PDB entry 8YZC | electron microscopy, 2.70 A resolution | chains A and B of the 6 polymer chains in the assembly

[Chain A (and B)]
Name: Spike glycoprotein, Fibritin, Expression Tag
Source organism: Severe acute respiratory syndrome coronavirus 2
Notes: chain B of this document is another copy of the same molecule, construct and numbering; everything in this record applies to it too
Reference sequence: chimeric construct of P0DTC2, P10104: residues 21-1208 from P0DTC2 (SPIKE_SARS2) positions 14-1200 (offset varies); residues 1211-1234 from P10104 positions 458-481 (UniProt number = residue number - 753)
Sequence (1291 residues; each row starts with the number of its first residue; note: 1 number in that range is skipped by the numbering (no residue carries it; nothing is unmodelled there); numbers below 1 keep their minus sign (Met-3 is residue -3)):
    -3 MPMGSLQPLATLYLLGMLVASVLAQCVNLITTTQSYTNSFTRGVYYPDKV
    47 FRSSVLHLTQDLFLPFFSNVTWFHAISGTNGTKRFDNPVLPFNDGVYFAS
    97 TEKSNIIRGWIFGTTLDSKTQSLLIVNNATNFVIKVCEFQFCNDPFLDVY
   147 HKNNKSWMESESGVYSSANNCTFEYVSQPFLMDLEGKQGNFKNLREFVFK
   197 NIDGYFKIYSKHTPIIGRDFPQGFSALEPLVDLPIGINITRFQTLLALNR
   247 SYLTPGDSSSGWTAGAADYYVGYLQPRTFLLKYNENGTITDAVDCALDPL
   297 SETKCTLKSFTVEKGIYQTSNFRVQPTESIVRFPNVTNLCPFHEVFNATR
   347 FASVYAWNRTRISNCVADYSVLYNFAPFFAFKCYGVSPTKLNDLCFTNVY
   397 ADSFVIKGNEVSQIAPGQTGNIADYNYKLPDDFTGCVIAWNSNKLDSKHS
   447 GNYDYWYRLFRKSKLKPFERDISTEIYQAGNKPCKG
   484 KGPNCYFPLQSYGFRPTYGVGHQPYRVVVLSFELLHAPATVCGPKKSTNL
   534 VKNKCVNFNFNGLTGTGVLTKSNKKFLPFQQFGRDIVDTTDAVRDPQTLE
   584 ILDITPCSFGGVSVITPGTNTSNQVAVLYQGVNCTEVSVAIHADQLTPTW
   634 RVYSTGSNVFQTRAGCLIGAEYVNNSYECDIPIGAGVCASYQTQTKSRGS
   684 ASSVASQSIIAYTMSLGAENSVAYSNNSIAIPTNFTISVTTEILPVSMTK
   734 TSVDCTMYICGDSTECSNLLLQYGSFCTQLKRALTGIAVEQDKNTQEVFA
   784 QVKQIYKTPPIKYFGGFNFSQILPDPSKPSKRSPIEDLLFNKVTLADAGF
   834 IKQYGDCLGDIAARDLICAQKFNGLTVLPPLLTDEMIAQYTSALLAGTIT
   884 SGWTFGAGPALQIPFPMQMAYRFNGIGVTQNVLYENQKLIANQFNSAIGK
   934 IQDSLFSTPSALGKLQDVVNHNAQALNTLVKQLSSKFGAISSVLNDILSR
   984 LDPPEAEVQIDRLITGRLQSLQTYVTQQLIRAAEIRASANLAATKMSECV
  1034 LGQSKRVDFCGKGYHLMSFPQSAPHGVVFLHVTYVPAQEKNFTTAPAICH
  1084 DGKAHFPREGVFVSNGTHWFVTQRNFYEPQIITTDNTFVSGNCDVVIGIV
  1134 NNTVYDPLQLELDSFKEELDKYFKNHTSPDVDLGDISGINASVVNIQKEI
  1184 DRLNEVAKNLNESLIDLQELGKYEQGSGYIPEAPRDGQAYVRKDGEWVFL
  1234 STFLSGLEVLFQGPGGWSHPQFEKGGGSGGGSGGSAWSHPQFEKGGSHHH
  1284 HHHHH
Disordered / not traced: -3 to 20, 72-82, 144-156, 177-187, 210-220, 243-263, 528, 678-688, 828-854, 1161-1288
Disulfides: Cys133-Cys167, Cys336-Cys361, Cys379-Cys432, Cys391-Cys525, Cys538-Cys590, Cys617-Cys649, Cys662-Cys671, Cys738-Cys760, Cys743-Cys749, Cys1032-Cys1043, Cys1082-Cys1126
Differences from the reference sequence: initiating methionine (-3); expression tag (-2 to 20); variant Ile26 (Thr19 in P0DTC2), Ser31 (Ala27 in P0DTC2), Asp144 (Gly142 in P0DTC2), Gly213 (Val in P0DTC2), Phe216 (Leu in P0DTC2), Asn245 (His in P0DTC2), Asp264 (Ala in P0DTC2), Val332 (Ile in P0DTC2), His339 (Gly in P0DTC2), Thr356 (Lys in P0DTC2), Phe371 (Ser in P0DTC2), Pro373 (Ser in P0DTC2), Phe375 (Ser in P0DTC2), Ala376 (Thr in P0DTC2), Lys403 (Arg in P0DTC2), Asn405 (Asp in P0DTC2), Ser408 (Arg in P0DTC2), Asn417 (Lys in P0DTC2), Lys440 (Asn in P0DTC2), His445 (Val in P0DTC2), Ser446 (Gly in P0DTC2), Asp450 (Asn in P0DTC2), Trp452 (Leu in P0DTC2), Lys460 (Asn in P0DTC2), Asn477 (Ser in P0DTC2), Lys484 (Glu in P0DTC2), Pro486 (Phe in P0DTC2), Arg498 (Gln in P0DTC2), Tyr501 (Asn in P0DTC2), Gly614 (Asp in P0DTC2), Tyr655 (His in P0DTC2), Lys679 (Asn in P0DTC2), Arg681 (Pro in P0DTC2), Lys764 (Asn in P0DTC2), Tyr796 (Asp in P0DTC2), His954 (Gln in P0DTC2), Lys969 (Asn in P0DTC2), Pro986 (Lys in P0DTC2), Pro987 (Val in P0DTC2); conflict Thr28 (Arg21 in P0DTC2), Leu54 (Ser50 in P0DTC2), Phe128 (Val126 in P0DTC2), 19 further conflict positions vs the reference (P0DTC2) not listed; linker (1209-1210)

[Chain A / chain B interface]
Pairs across the interface - 100 pairs, chain A then chain B:
  Asn317(A) - Asp737(B)
  Arg319(A) - Met740(B)
  Arg357(A) - Thr168(B)  hydrogen bond (side chain-backbone)
  Asn360(A) - Tyr171(B)  hydrogen bond
  Pro521(A) - Gly200(B)
  Pro521(A) - Pro230(B)
  Lys557(A) - Phe47(B)
  Lys558(A) - Phe47(B)
  Lys558(A) - Asn282(B)
  Phe559(A) - Phe47(B)  hydrophobic
  Leu560(A) - Gly283(B)
  Phe562(A) - Lys45(B)
  Phe562(A) - Glu224(B)
  Gln563(A) - Lys45(B)
  Gln563(A) - Val46(B)  hydrogen bond (side chain-backbone)
  Gln563(A) - Phe47(B)  hydrogen bond (side chain-backbone)
  Gln564(A) - Lys45(B)
  Phe565(A) - Lys45(B)
  Phe565(A) - Val46(B)
  Phe565(A) - Phe47(B)
  Gly566(A) - Val46(B)
  Arg567(A) - Val46(B)
  Ile569(A) - Val51(B)  hydrophobic
  Ile569(A) - Lys964(B)
  Val570(A) - Asn960(B)
  Val570(A) - Val963(B)  hydrophobic
  Val570(A) - Lys964(B)
  Phe592(A) - Phe855(B)
  Gln613(A) - Leu861(B)
  Pro665(A) - Leu864(B)  hydrophobic
  Ala668(A) - Pro863(B)  hydrogen bond (backbone-backbone)
  Ala668(A) - Leu864(B)
  Gly669(A) - Leu864(B)  hydrogen bond (backbone-backbone)
  Gly669(A) - Met869(B)
  Met697(A) - Leu865(B)  hydrophobic
  Leu699(A) - Lys786(B)
  Leu699(A) - Met869(B)
  Leu699(A) - Gln872(B)
  Leu699(A) - Tyr873(B)
  Gly700(A) - Lys786(B)
  Ala701(A) - Gln787(B)
  Ala701(A) - Ile788(B)  hydrogen bond (backbone-backbone)
  Glu702(A) - Ile788(B)
  Glu702(A) - Lys790(B)  salt bridge
  Asn703(A) - Gln787(B)
  Asn703(A) - Ile788(B)  hydrogen bond (backbone-backbone)
  Asn703(A) - Tyr789(B)
  Asn703(A) - Lys790(B)  hydrogen bond (backbone-backbone)
  Val705(A) - Tyr789(B)  hydrophobic
  Val705(A) - Gln895(B)
  Ala706(A) - Gln895(B)
  Tyr707(A) - Tyr796(B)
  Tyr707(A) - Phe797(B)
  Tyr707(A) - Ile896(B)
  Tyr707(A) - Pro897(B)  hydrophobic
  Tyr707(A) - Phe898(B)
  Ser711(A) - Gln895(B)
  Ser711(A) - Pro897(B)
  Ile712(A) - Gln895(B)
  Ala713(A) - Leu894(B)
  Ala713(A) - Gln895(B)
  Pro715(A) - Leu894(B)
  Gln957(A) - Arg765(B)  hydrogen bond
  Thr961(A) - Gln762(B)
  Gln965(A) - Tyr756(B)
  Gln965(A) - Ser758(B)
  Gln965(A) - Phe759(B)
  Ser968(A) - Gln755(B)
  Lys969(A) - Gln755(B)
  Arg995(A) - Asp994(B)  salt bridge
  Gln1002(A) - Gln1002(B)
  Gln1010(A) - Gln762(B)
  Ile1013(A) - Leu1012(B)  hydrophobic
  Arg1039(A) - Glu1031(B)  salt bridge
  Arg1039(A) - Arg1039(B)
  Val1040(A) - Ser1030(B)
  Gly1046(A) - Ala890(B)
  Pro1069(A) - Pro892(B)
  Glu1072(A) - Pro892(B)
  Glu1072(A) - Leu894(B)
  Asn1074(A) - Gln895(B)  hydrogen bond
  Thr1077(A) - Met900(B)
  Pro1079(A) - Tyr917(B)  hydrophobic
  Phe1089(A) - Gln913(B)
  Phe1089(A) - Asn914(B)
  Phe1089(A) - Tyr917(B)  hydrophobic
  Pro1090(A) - Gln913(B)  hydrogen bond (backbone-side chain)
  Val1094(A) - Met900(B)  hydrophobic
  Val1094(A) - Tyr904(B)
  Arg1107(A) - Trp886(B)
  Arg1107(A) - Tyr904(B)
  Ser1123(A) - Asn914(B)
  Val1128(A) - Tyr917(B)
  Leu1141(A) - Glu1144(B)
  Leu1145(A) - Phe1148(B)  hydrophobic
  Phe1148(A) - Phe1148(B)  hydrophobic
  Lys1149(A) - Tyr1155(B)
  Leu1152(A) - Leu1152(B)  hydrophobic
  Phe1156(A) - Phe1156(B)  hydrophobic
  Thr1160(A) - His1159(B)
Interface residues without a listed pair, chain A (85 interface residues in all): Thr547, Asp571, Ala647, Gly667, Ser704, Ser708, Asn709, Phe970, Gly971, Ser1003, Thr1006, Glu1017, Asp1041, Lys1045, Tyr1047, Tyr1067, Val1068, Gly1093, Phe1121, Ile1130
Interface residues without a listed pair, chain B (84 interface residues in all): Tyr42, Arg48, Ser49, Phe169, Pro225, Gly757, Pro792, Gly857, Pro862, Thr866, Thr883, Gly889, Gly891, Glu918, Gln920, Asn978, Gln1005, Arg1019, Thr1027, Leu1034, Glu1111, Leu1141

[In short]
The interface between chain A and chain B involves 85 residues on one side and 84 on the other; the contacts
include 12 hydrogen bonds and 3 salt bridges. Among the polar pairs are Glu702(A)-Lys790(B),
Arg995(A)-Asp994(B) and Arg1039(A)-Glu1031(B).
Chain A and chain B are both Spike glycoprotein, Fibritin, Expression Tag (Severe acute respiratory syndrome
coronavirus 2); the structure, Structure of BA.2.86 spike protein in complex with ACE2, was determined by
electron microscopy together with 8YZB, 8YZD and 8YZE from the same study.
